Entry 7R72 (electron microscopy, 3.07 A resolution); this record covers chains 1 and 8 of the 24 polymer chains in the assembly.

[Chain 1]
Molecule: 25S rRNA
From: Saccharomyces cerevisiae BY4741
Sequence (641 nucleotides; each row starts with the number of its first residue; note: 1912 numbers in that range are skipped by the numbering (no residue carries them; nothing is unmodelled there)):
   820 AUGCCUGAAUAGGGUGAAGCCAGAGGAAACUCUGGUGGAGGCUCG
   893 CGAAUUUGGGUAU
  1446 AGUAGCAAAUAUUCAAAUGAGAACUUUGAAGACUGAAGUGGGGAAAGGUU
  1496 CCACGUCAACAGCAGUUGGACGUGGGUUAGUCGAUCCUAAGAGAUG
  1552 GUUUCAAAGGCCUGAUU
  1574 CAGGCCACCAUCGAAAGGGAAUCCGGUUAAGAUUCCGGAACCUGGAUAUG
  1624 GAUUCUUCACGGUAACGUAACUGAAUGUGGAGACGUCGGCGCGAGCCCUG
  1674 GGAGGAGUUAUCUUUUCUUCUUAACAGCUUAUCACCCCGGAAUUGGUUUA
  1724 UCCGGAGAUGGGGUCUUAUGGCUGGAAGAGGCCAGCACCUUUGCUGGCUC
  1774 CGGUGCGCUUGUGACGGCCCGUGAAAAUCCACAGGAAGGAAUAGUUUUCA
  1824 UGCCAGGUCGUACUG
  1853 UCUCCAAGGUGAACAGCCUCUAGUUGAUAGAA
  1916 UCCGUAACUUCGGGAUAAGGAUUGGCUCUAAGGGUCGGGUAGUGAGGGCC
  1966 UUGGUCA
  2050 CGGCCUUGG
  2080 CUUGCUACAAUUAACGAUCAACUUAGAACUGGUACGGACAA
  2347 UAUCUAGCGA
  3061 GGCUGUCUGAUCAGGCAUUGC
  3333 GUAAGCAGUAGAGUAGCC
  3356 GUUACGAUCUGCUGAGA

[Chain 8]
Name: Nucleolar complex protein 2
From: Saccharomyces cerevisiae BY4741
Reference sequence: P39744 (NOC2_YEAST); residues 1-710 here = UniProt positions 1-710
Chain sequence (710 residues; row label = number of the first residue in the row):
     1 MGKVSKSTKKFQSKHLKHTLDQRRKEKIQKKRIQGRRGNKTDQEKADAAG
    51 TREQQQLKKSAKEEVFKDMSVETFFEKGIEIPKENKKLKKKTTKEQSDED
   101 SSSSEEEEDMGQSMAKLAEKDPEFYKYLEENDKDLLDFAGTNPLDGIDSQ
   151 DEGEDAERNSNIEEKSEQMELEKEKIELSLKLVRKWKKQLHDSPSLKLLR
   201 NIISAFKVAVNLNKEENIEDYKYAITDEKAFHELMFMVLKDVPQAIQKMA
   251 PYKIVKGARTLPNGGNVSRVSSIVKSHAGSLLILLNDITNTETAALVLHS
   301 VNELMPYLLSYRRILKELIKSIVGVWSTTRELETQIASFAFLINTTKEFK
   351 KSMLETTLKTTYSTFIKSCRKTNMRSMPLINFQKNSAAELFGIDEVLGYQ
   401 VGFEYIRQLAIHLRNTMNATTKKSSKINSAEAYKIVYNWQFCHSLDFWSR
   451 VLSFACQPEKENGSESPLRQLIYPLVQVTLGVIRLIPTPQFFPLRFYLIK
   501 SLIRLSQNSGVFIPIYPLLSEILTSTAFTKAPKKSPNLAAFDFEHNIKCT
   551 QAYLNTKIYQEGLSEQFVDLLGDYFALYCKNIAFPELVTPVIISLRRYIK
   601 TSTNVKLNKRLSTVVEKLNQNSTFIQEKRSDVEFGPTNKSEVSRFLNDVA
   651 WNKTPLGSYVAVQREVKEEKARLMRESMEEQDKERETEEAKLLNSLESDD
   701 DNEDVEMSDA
Disordered / not traced: 1-2, 61-710
UniProt features mapped onto this chain:
  - modified residue (Phosphoserine): Ser70, Ser149, Ser160, Ser166, Ser698, Ser708

[Chain 1 / chain 8 interface]
Contacting residue pairs (43; chain 1 residue first):
  A828(1) with His15(8), sugar contact
  U829(1) with Ser7(8), phosphate contact; Phe11(8), sugar contact
  A830(1) with Ser7(8), hydrogen bond to the sugar; Thr8(8), hydrogen bond to the sugar; Phe11(8), stacking on the base
  G831(1) with Thr8(8), hydrogen bond to the sugar
  C863(1) with Arg23(8), base contact
  G864(1) with Gln12(8), base contact; Leu16(8), base contact; Leu20(8), base contact; Arg23(8), hydrogen bond to the base
  C893(1) with Arg37(8), hydrogen bond to the base; Gly38(8), phosphate contact; Lys45(8), salt bridge to the phosphate
  G894(1) with Arg36(8), base contact; Asn39(8), hydrogen bond to the base
  A895(1) with Lys25(8), base contact; Glu26(8), base contact; Gln29(8), hydrogen bond to the base
  A896(1) with Gln22(8), hydrogen bond to the sugar; Lys25(8), sugar contact; Glu26(8), base contact
  U897(1) with Gln22(8), hydrogen bond to the sugar
  U898(1) with His15(8), base contact; His18(8), sugar contact
  A1482(1) with Lys9(8), salt bridge to the phosphate; Gln12(8), base contact; Ser13(8), base contact
  C1781(1) with Lys3(8), sugar contact; Ser5(8), phosphate contact
  U1782(1) with Ser5(8), phosphate contact; Lys6(8), hydrogen bond to the phosphate
  U1783(1) with Lys6(8), salt bridge to the phosphate
  U1855(1) with Lys14(8), salt bridge to the phosphate
  C1856(1) with Lys10(8), salt bridge to the phosphate
  C1857(1) with Lys6(8), salt bridge to the phosphate; Lys10(8), salt bridge to the phosphate
  A1858(1) with Lys6(8), salt bridge to the phosphate
  A1859(1) with Lys3(8), salt bridge to the phosphate
  G1860(1) with Lys3(8), salt bridge to the phosphate
  C1866(1) with Val4(8), sugar contact
  A1867(1) with Val4(8), phosphate contact
Interface residues without a listed pair, chain 1 (25 interface residues in all): G1780
Interface residues without a listed pair, chain 8 (29 interface residues in all): Arg24, Lys27, Ile33

[Summary]
Chain 1 and chain 8 form an interface of 25 and 29 residues respectively, with 10 hydrogen bonds, 10 salt
bridges and 1 aromatic stacking contact. Polar pairs include G864(1)-Arg23(8), C893(1)-Arg37(8) and
G894(1)-Asn39(8).
Chain 1 is 25S rRNA and chain 8 is Nucleolar complex protein 2, both from Saccharomyces cerevisiae BY4741; the
structure, State E1 nucleolar 60S ribosome biogenesis intermediate - Spb4 local model, was determined by
electron microscopy (same publication as 7NAD and 7U0H).
